PDB entry 3EG5 | X-ray diffraction, 2.70 A resolution | chains B and D of the 4 polymer chains in the assembly

# Chain B (and D)
Name: Protein diaphanous homolog 1
Organism: Mus musculus
Notes: fragment: mdian-tsh; chain D of this document is another copy of the same molecule, construct and numbering; everything in this record applies to it too
UniProt: O08808 (DIAP1_MOUSE); numbering as in UniProt (aligned over 69-451)
Sequence (383 residues; each row starts with the number of its first residue):
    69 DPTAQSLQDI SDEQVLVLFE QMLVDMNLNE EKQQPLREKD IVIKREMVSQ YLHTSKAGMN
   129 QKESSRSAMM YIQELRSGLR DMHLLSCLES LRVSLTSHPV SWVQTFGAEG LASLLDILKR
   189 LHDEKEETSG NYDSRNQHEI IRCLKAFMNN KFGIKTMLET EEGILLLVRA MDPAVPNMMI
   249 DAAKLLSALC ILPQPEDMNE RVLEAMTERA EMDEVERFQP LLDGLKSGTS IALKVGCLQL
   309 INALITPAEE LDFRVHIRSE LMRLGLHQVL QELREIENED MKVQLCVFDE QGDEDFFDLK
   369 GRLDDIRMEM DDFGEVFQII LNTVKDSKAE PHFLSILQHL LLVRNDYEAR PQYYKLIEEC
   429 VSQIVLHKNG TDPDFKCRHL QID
Not modelled in the structure: 69-82, 124-132, 194-200, 436-451
Differences from the reference sequence: engineered mutation Thr-164 (Asn in O08808), Ser-165 (Asn in O08808), His-166 (Asn in O08808)
From the paper describing this entry:
  - mutagenesis - I299A (3000- and 7000-fold), I299E (3000- and 7000-fold): decreased binding to Rho
  - mutagenesis - I299A, I299E: unchanged binding to DAD
  - mutagenesis - E345K, N346A: decreased binding to RhoA
  - mutagenesis - E358R/E362R: decreased binding to DAD-(1145-1200)
  - mutagenesis - E358R/E362R (Kd 9 nm): unchanged binding to RhoA
  - specificity-determining residues: Thr-164 to His-166

# Interface between chain B and chain D
Residue-residue contacts - 118 pairs, chain B then chain D:
  Glu-318(B) / Tyr-415(D)
  Asp-320(B) / Val-411(D)
  Asp-320(B) / Arg-412(D)  hydrogen bond (side chain-backbone)
  Asp-320(B) / Tyr-415(D)
  Phe-321(B) / Tyr-415(D)
  His-324(B) / Tyr-415(D)
  His-324(B) / Ala-417(D)
  His-324(B) / Gln-420(D)
  His-324(B) / Tyr-421(D)
  His-324(B) / Leu-424(D)
  Glu-328(B) / Leu-424(D)
  Arg-331(B) / Leu-424(D)
  Arg-331(B) / Glu-427(D)  salt bridge
  Arg-331(B) / Cys-428(D)
  Leu-367(B) / Leu-410(D)
  Arg-370(B) / Leu-410(D)  hydrogen bond (side chain-backbone)
  Arg-370(B) / Val-411(D)
  Arg-370(B) / Arg-412(D)
  Leu-371(B) / His-407(D)
  Leu-371(B) / Leu-410(D)  hydrophobic
  Ile-374(B) / Gln-406(D)
  Ile-374(B) / Leu-409(D)
  Arg-375(B) / Ser-403(D)  hydrogen bond
  Arg-375(B) / Gln-406(D)
  Arg-375(B) / His-407(D)
  Met-378(B) / Gln-406(D)  hydrogen bond (backbone-side chain)
  Asp-379(B) / Leu-402(D)
  Asp-380(B) / Leu-402(D)
  Phe-381(B) / Ile-388(D)  hydrophobic
  Phe-381(B) / Lys-393(D)
  Phe-381(B) / Glu-398(D)
  Phe-381(B) / Phe-401(D)  hydrophobic
  Phe-381(B) / Leu-405(D)  hydrophobic
  Val-384(B) / Leu-402(D)  hydrophobic
  Val-384(B) / Leu-405(D)  hydrophobic
  Val-384(B) / Leu-409(D)  hydrophobic
  Phe-385(B) / Phe-385(D)  hydrophobic
  Phe-385(B) / Ile-388(D)  hydrophobic
  Phe-385(B) / Leu-389(D)  hydrophobic
  Ile-388(B) / Phe-381(D)  hydrophobic
  Ile-388(B) / Phe-385(D)  hydrophobic
  Leu-389(B) / Phe-385(D)  hydrophobic
  Thr-391(B) / Asn-413(D)  hydrogen bond
  Thr-391(B) / Arg-418(D)  hydrogen bond (backbone-side chain)
  Lys-393(B) / Phe-381(D)
  Lys-396(B) / Pro-419(D)
  Ala-397(B) / Tyr-422(D)  hydrophobic
  Glu-398(B) / Phe-381(D)
  His-400(B) / Pro-419(D)
  His-400(B) / Tyr-422(D)
  His-400(B) / Lys-423(D)
  His-400(B) / Glu-426(D)
  Phe-401(B) / Phe-381(D)  hydrophobic
  Phe-401(B) / Leu-408(D)  hydrophobic
  Phe-401(B) / Tyr-422(D)  hydrophobic
  Leu-402(B) / Asp-379(D)
  Leu-402(B) / Asp-380(D)
  Ser-403(B) / Arg-375(D)  hydrogen bond
  Ser-403(B) / Glu-426(D)  hydrogen bond
  Ile-404(B) / Leu-408(D)  hydrophobic
  Ile-404(B) / Ile-425(D)  hydrophobic
  Ile-404(B) / Glu-426(D)
  Leu-405(B) / Phe-381(D)  hydrophobic
  Leu-405(B) / Val-384(D)  hydrophobic
  Gln-406(B) / Ile-374(D)
  Gln-406(B) / Arg-375(D)
  Gln-406(B) / Met-378(D)  hydrogen bond (side chain-backbone)
  His-407(B) / Leu-371(D)
  His-407(B) / Arg-375(D)
  His-407(B) / Glu-426(D)  salt bridge
  His-407(B) / Ser-430(D)  hydrogen bond
  His-407(B) / Val-433(D)
  Leu-408(B) / Phe-401(D)  hydrophobic
  Leu-408(B) / Ile-404(D)  hydrophobic
  Leu-409(B) / Ile-374(D)
  Leu-409(B) / Val-384(D)  hydrophobic
  Leu-410(B) / Leu-367(D)
  Leu-410(B) / Arg-370(D)  hydrogen bond (backbone-side chain)
  Leu-410(B) / Leu-371(D)  hydrophobic
  Val-411(B) / Asp-320(D)
  Val-411(B) / Arg-370(D)
  Arg-412(B) / Asp-320(D)  hydrogen bond (backbone-side chain)
  Arg-412(B) / Arg-370(D)
  Asn-413(B) / Thr-391(D)  hydrogen bond
  Tyr-415(B) / Glu-318(D)
  Tyr-415(B) / Asp-320(D)
  Tyr-415(B) / Phe-321(D)
  Tyr-415(B) / His-324(D)
  Ala-417(B) / His-324(D)
  Arg-418(B) / Thr-391(D)  hydrogen bond (side chain-backbone)
  Pro-419(B) / Lys-396(D)
  Pro-419(B) / His-400(D)
  Gln-420(B) / His-324(D)
  Tyr-421(B) / His-324(D)
  Tyr-421(B) / Val-433(D)
  Tyr-422(B) / Ala-397(D)  hydrophobic
  Tyr-422(B) / His-400(D)
  Tyr-422(B) / Phe-401(D)  hydrophobic
  Tyr-422(B) / Ile-404(D)
  Lys-423(B) / His-400(D)
  Leu-424(B) / His-324(D)
  Leu-424(B) / Glu-328(D)
  Leu-424(B) / Arg-331(D)
  Ile-425(B) / Ile-404(D)  hydrophobic
  Ile-425(B) / Ile-432(D)  hydrophobic
  Glu-426(B) / His-400(D)
  Glu-426(B) / Ser-403(D)  hydrogen bond
  Glu-426(B) / Ile-404(D)
  Glu-426(B) / His-407(D)  salt bridge
  Glu-427(B) / Arg-331(D)  salt bridge
  Cys-428(B) / Arg-331(D)
  Cys-428(B) / Ile-432(D)  hydrophobic
  Ser-430(B) / His-407(D)  hydrogen bond
  Ile-432(B) / Ile-425(D)  hydrophobic
  Ile-432(B) / Cys-428(D)  hydrophobic
  Ile-432(B) / Ile-432(D)  hydrophobic
  Val-433(B) / His-407(D)
  Val-433(B) / Tyr-421(D)
Interface residues without a listed pair, chain B (61 interface residues in all): Val-323, Ser-327, Gln-336, Ile-387, Val-392, Val-429, Leu-434
Interface residues without a listed pair, chain D (61 interface residues in all): Val-323, Ser-327, Gln-336, Ile-387, Val-392, Val-429, Leu-434

# Summary
The chain B/chain D interface involves 61 residues from each chain; the contacts include 16 hydrogen bonds and
4 salt bridges. Polar contacts include Arg-331(B)/Glu-427(D), His-407(B)/Glu-426(D) and Asp-320(B)/Arg-412(D).
The paper reports that I299A and I299E of chain B reduce binding to Rho; the specificity determinant
Thr-164(B); 5 substitutions were tested in all.
Chain B and chain D are both Protein diaphanous homolog 1 (Mus musculus); the structure, Crystal structure of
MDIA1-TSH GBD-FH3 in complex with CDC42-GMPPNP, was determined by X-ray diffraction.
